8U4N - chains B and C of the 4 polymer chains in the assembly; structure by electron microscopy, 2.72 A resolution.

Chain B:
Molecule: Guanine nucleotide-binding protein G(I)/G(S)/G(T) subunit beta-1
Source organism: Homo sapiens
UniProtKB: P62873 (GBB1_HUMAN); numbering as in UniProt (aligned over 2-340)
Chain sequence (350 residues; numbered -9 to 340; the number before each row is that of its first residue; numbers below 1 keep their minus sign (Met-9 is residue -9)):
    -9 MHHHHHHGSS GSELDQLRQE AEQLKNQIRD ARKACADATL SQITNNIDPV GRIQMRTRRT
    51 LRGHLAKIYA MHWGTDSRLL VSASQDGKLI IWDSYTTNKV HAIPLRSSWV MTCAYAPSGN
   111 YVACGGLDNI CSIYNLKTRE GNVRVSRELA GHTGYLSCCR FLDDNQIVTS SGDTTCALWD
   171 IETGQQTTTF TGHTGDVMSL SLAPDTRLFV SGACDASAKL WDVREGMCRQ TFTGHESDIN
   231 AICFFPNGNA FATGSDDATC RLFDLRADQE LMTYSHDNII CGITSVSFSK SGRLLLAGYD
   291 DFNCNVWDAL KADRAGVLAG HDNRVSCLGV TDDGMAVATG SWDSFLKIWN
Not modelled in the structure: -9 to 5
Differences from the reference sequence: expression tag (-9 to 1)
UniProt features mapped onto this chain:
  - modified residue: Ser2 (N-acetylserine), His266 (Phosphohistidine)
  - natural variant: Leu30 (L30F: In MRD42; uncertain significance), Arg52 (R52G: In MRD42), Gly64 (G64V: In MRD42), Asp76 (D76E: In MRD42; D76G: In MRD42), Gly77 (G77S: In MRD42), Lys78 (K78R: In MRD42), Ile80 (I80N: In MRD42; I80T: In MRD42), His91 (H91R: In MRD42; uncertain significance), Ala92 (A92T: In MRD42), Pro94 (P94S: In MRD42), Leu95 (L95P: In MRD42), Arg96 (R96L: In MRD42), 5 further natural variant entries in UniProt

Chain C:
Molecule: Guanine nucleotide-binding protein G(I)/G(S)/G(O) subunit gamma-2
Source organism: Homo sapiens
UniProtKB: P59768 (GBG2_HUMAN); residue numbers follow UniProt; this construct covers 1-71
Chain sequence (71 residues; numbered 1 to 71; the number before each row is that of its first residue):
     1 MASNNTASIA QARKLVEQLK MEANIDRIKV SKAAADLMAY CEAHAKEDPL LTPVPASENP
    61 FREKKFFCAI L
Not modelled in the structure: 1-11, 62-71
UniProt features mapped onto this chain:
  - modified residue: Ala2 (N-acetylalanine), Cys68 (Cysteine methyl ester)
  - lipidation: Cys68 (S-geranylgeranyl cysteine)

Chain B / chain C interface:
Pairs across the interface (74):
  Leu7(B) - Ala12(C)
  Leu7(B) - Arg13(C)
  Ala11(B) - Leu19(C)
  Leu14(B) - Val16(C)
  Leu14(B) - Leu19(C)  hydrophobic
  Leu14(B) - Lys20(C)
  Lys15(B) - Leu19(C)
  Gln17(B) - Ala23(C)
  Ile18(B) - Leu19(C)  hydrophobic
  Ile18(B) - Ala23(C)  hydrophobic
  Ile18(B) - Arg27(C)
  Cys25(B) - Arg27(C)  hydrogen bond (side chain-backbone)
  Cys25(B) - Ile28(C)
  Cys25(B) - Lys29(C)
  Cys25(B) - Val30(C)  hydrogen bond (backbone-backbone)
  Ala26(B) - Val30(C)  hydrophobic
  Asp27(B) - Ser31(C)
  Ala28(B) - Val30(C)
  Ala28(B) - Ser31(C)  hydrogen bond (backbone-side chain)
  Leu30(B) - Ala34(C)  hydrophobic
  Ile33(B) - Ala34(C)  hydrophobic
  Ile33(B) - Met38(C)
  Thr34(B) - Met38(C)
  Ile37(B) - Met38(C)  hydrophobic
  Ile37(B) - Glu42(C)
  Val40(B) - Leu51(C)  hydrophobic
  Ile43(B) - Leu50(C)
  Ile43(B) - Leu51(C)
  Met45(B) - Leu50(C)  hydrophobic
  Arg48(B) - Asn59(C)
  Arg48(B) - Phe61(C)
  Arg49(B) - Pro60(C)  hydrogen bond (side chain-backbone)
  Arg49(B) - Phe61(C)
  Ser84(B) - Phe61(C)
  Tyr85(B) - Pro60(C)
  Tyr85(B) - Phe61(C)  hydrophobic
  Cys218(B) - Gln18(C)  hydrogen bond (backbone-side chain)
  Gln220(B) - Ile25(C)
  Phe235(B) - Leu37(C)  hydrophobic
  Phe235(B) - Tyr40(C)  hydrophobic
  Phe235(B) - Cys41(C)  hydrophobic
  Pro236(B) - Tyr40(C)
  Asn237(B) - Tyr40(C)
  Leu252(B) - Leu37(C)  hydrophobic
  Asp254(B) - Ala33(C)
  Arg256(B) - Arg27(C)
  Arg256(B) - Ile28(C)  hydrogen bond (backbone-backbone)
  Arg256(B) - Asp36(C)  salt bridge
  Ala257(B) - Ile28(C)
  Asp258(B) - Ile25(C)
  Asp258(B) - Arg27(C)  salt bridge
  Gln259(B) - Val30(C)
  Ser279(B) - Asp48(C)
  Ser279(B) - Leu50(C)
  Lys280(B) - Tyr40(C)
  Lys280(B) - Glu47(C)
  Lys280(B) - Asp48(C)
  Ser281(B) - Tyr40(C)
  Ser281(B) - Cys41(C)
  Ser281(B) - His44(C)
  Ser281(B) - Asp48(C)  hydrogen bond
  Ser281(B) - Leu51(C)
  Arg283(B) - Leu51(C)
  Leu284(B) - Leu51(C)  hydrophobic
  Leu300(B) - Cys41(C)  hydrophobic
  Asp323(B) - Pro49(C)
  Gly324(B) - Pro49(C)
  Gly324(B) - Leu50(C)
  Met325(B) - Pro49(C)  hydrophobic
  Met325(B) - Leu50(C)
  Ala326(B) - Phe61(C)  hydrophobic
  Ile338(B) - Phe61(C)  hydrophobic
  Asn340(B) - Asn59(C)  hydrogen bond
  Asn340(B) - Phe61(C)
Other interface residues (no listed pair), chain B (52 interface residues in all): Ala21, Arg22, Thr29, Trp63, Arg219, Ala240, Leu261, Gly282
Other interface residues (no listed pair), chain C (34 interface residues in all): Glu22, Asp26, Ala35, Ala45

Summary:
52 residues of chain B and 34 residues of chain C are in contact; the contacts include 8 hydrogen bonds and 2
salt bridges. Polar contacts include Arg256(B)-Asp36(C), Asp258(B)-Arg27(C) and Cys25(B)-Arg27(C).
Chain B is Guanine nucleotide-binding protein G(I)/G(S)/G(T) subunit beta-1 and chain C is Guanine
nucleotide-binding protein G(I)/G(S)/G(O) subunit gamma-2, both from Homo sapiens; the structure, Structure of
Apo CXCR4/Gi complex, was determined by electron microscopy, deposited together with 8U4O, 8U4P, 8U4Q, 8U4R,
8U4S and 8U4T.
